Entry 2Z66 (X-ray diffraction, 1.90 A resolution); this record covers chain A.

Chain A:
Protein: Variable lymphocyte receptor B, Toll-like receptor 4
From: Eptatretus burgeri
Notes: fragment: VLRB.61, (Inshore hagfish), TLR4, (human)
UniProtKB: chimeric construct of Q4G1L2, O00206: residues 24-82 from Q4G1L2 (Q4G1L2_EPTBU) positions 24-82 (same numbers); residues 383-627 from O00206 positions 383-627 (same numbers)
Chain sequence (306 residues; numbered 24 to 627; 298 numbers in that range are skipped by the numbering (no residue carries them; nothing is unmodelled there); the number before each row is that of its first residue):
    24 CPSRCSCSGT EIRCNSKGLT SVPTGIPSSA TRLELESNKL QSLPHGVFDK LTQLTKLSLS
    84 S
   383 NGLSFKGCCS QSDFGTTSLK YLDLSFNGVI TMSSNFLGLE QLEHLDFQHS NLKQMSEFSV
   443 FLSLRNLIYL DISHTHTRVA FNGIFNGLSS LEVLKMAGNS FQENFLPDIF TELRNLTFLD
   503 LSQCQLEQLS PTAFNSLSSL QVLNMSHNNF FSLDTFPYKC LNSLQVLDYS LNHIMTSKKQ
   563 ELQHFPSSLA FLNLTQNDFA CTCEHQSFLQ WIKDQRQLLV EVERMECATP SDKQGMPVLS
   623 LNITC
Disulfides: C24-C30, C28-C37, C390-C391, C583-C609, C585-C627
Covalently attached groups: N-acetylglucosamine (NAG) linked to N497, N526, N575, N624
UniProt features mapped onto this chain:
  - glycosylation (N-linked (GlcNAc...) asparagine): N497, N526, N575, N624

In short:
N-acetylglucosamine is covalently linked to N497, N526, N575 and N624.
Chain A is Variable lymphocyte receptor B, Toll-like receptor 4 (Eptatretus burgeri); the structure, Crystal
structure of the VT3 hybrid of human TLR4 and hagfish VLRB.61, was determined by X-ray diffraction, deposited
together with 2Z62, 2Z63, 2Z64 and 2Z65.
